2HZS - chains A and B of the 3 polymer chains in the assembly; structure by X-ray diffraction, 2.70 A resolution.

== Chain A ==
Molecule: RNA polymerase II mediator complex subunit 20
Source organism: Saccharomyces cerevisiae
Reference sequence: P34162 (MED20_YEAST); numbering as in UniProt (aligned over 2-210)
Chain sequence (209 residues; row label = number of the first residue in the row):
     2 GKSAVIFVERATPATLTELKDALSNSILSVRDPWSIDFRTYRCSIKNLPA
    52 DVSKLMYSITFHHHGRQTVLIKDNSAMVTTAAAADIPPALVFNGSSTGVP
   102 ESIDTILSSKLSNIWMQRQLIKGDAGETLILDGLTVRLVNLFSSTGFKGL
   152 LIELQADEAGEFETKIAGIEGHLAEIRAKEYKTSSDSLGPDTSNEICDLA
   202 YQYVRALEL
Not modelled in the structure: 190-194, 210
Curated features (UniProtKB/Swiss-Prot):
  - mutagenesis: P14 (P14H: In SRB2-1; suppresses the phenotypic defects of an RNA polymerase II CTD truncation)
Reported in the primary citation:
  - mutagenesis - P14H: increased growth in response to only ten CTD repeats (citing earlier work)

== Chain B ==
Molecule: RNA polymerase II mediator complex subunit 18
Source organism: Saccharomyces cerevisiae
Reference sequence: P32585 (MED18_YEAST); residue numbers follow UniProt; this construct covers 2-307
Chain sequence (306 residues; numbered 2 to 307; the number before each row is that of its first residue):
     2 VQQLSLFGSIGDDGYDLLISTLTTISGNPPLLYNSLCTVWKPNPSYDVEN
    52 VNSRNQLVEPNRIKLSKEVPFSYLIDETMMDKPLNFRILKSFTNDKIPLN
   102 YAMTRNILHNTVPQVTNFNSTNEDQNNSKHTEDTVNESRNSDDIIDVDMD
   152 ASPAPSNESCSPWSLQISDIPAAGNNRSVSMQTIAETIILSSAGKNSSVS
   202 SLMNGLGYVFEFQYLTIGVKFFMKHGLILELQKIWQIEEAGNSQITSGGF
   252 LLKAYINVSRGTDIDRINYTETVLMNLKKELQGYIELSVPDRQSMDSRVA
   302 HGNILI
Not modelled in the structure: 91-158, 261-263
Construct notes: engineered mutation V274 (Ala in P32585)
Curated features (UniProtKB/Swiss-Prot):
  - mutagenesis: T22 (T22I: In SRB5-1; suppresses the phenotypic defects of an RNA polymerase II CTD truncation)
Reported in the primary citation:
  - mutagenesis - T22I: increased growth (citing earlier work)

== How chain A and chain B interact ==
Pairs across the interface (79):
  S45(A) - V49(B)
  I46(A) - Y47(B)  hydrophobic
  I46(A) - V49(B)  hydrophobic
  K47(A) - D48(B)
  K47(A) - E50(B)  salt bridge
  N48(A) - S46(B)
  N48(A) - Y47(B)
  N48(A) - D48(B)  hydrogen bond (side chain-backbone)
  P50(A) - Y47(B)
  K73(A) - G206(B)
  D74(A) - K196(B)  hydrogen bond (backbone-side chain)
  N75(A) - G195(B)
  N75(A) - K196(B)  hydrogen bond (backbone-backbone)
  S76(A) - A194(B)
  S76(A) - G195(B)
  S76(A) - K196(B)  hydrogen bond (side chain-backbone)
  S76(A) - N197(B)  hydrogen bond (side chain-backbone)
  A77(A) - S193(B)
  A77(A) - A194(B)  hydrogen bond (backbone-backbone)
  M78(A) - I190(B)  hydrophobic
  M78(A) - S192(B)
  M78(A) - L203(B)  hydrophobic
  V79(A) - I189(B)
  V79(A) - I190(B)
  V79(A) - L191(B)  hydrogen bond (backbone-backbone)
  V79(A) - S192(B)  hydrogen bond (backbone-backbone)
  T80(A) - T188(B)
  T80(A) - I189(B)
  T81(A) - T188(B)
  T81(A) - I189(B)  hydrogen bond (backbone-backbone)
  T81(A) - L191(B)
  A90(A) - E69(B)
  L91(A) - K68(B)
  L91(A) - E69(B)
  F93(A) - L32(B)  hydrophobic
  F93(A) - L33(B)
  F93(A) - Y34(B)  hydrophobic
  F93(A) - K221(B)  hydrogen bond (backbone-side chain)
  N94(A) - Y34(B)
  N94(A) - N35(B)  hydrogen bond (side chain-backbone)
  N94(A) - S36(B)
  N94(A) - K68(B)
  N94(A) - E69(B)
  S96(A) - S36(B)
  S96(A) - S67(B)  hydrogen bond
  S96(A) - K68(B)  hydrogen bond (side chain-backbone)
  S96(A) - E69(B)
  S96(A) - S165(B)  hydrogen bond (backbone-side chain)
  S96(A) - Q167(B)  hydrogen bond (backbone-side chain)
  S97(A) - S165(B)
  S97(A) - E187(B)  hydrogen bond
  S97(A) - I189(B)
  T98(A) - E187(B)  hydrogen bond
  T98(A) - N258(B)
  V100(A) - V2(B)  hydrophobic
  V100(A) - S260(B)
  P101(A) - E187(B)
  E102(A) - A186(B)
  E102(A) - E187(B)  hydrogen bond (backbone-backbone)
  E102(A) - T188(B)  hydrogen bond (backbone-side chain)
  I104(A) - T188(B)
  I107(A) - I168(B)  hydrophobic
  I107(A) - E187(B)
  I107(A) - T188(B)
  K111(A) - I168(B)
  K111(A) - D170(B)  salt bridge
  L112(A) - Y209(B)
  S113(A) - N53(B)  hydrogen bond
  S113(A) - V59(B)
  N114(A) - V49(B)
  N114(A) - E50(B)  hydrogen bond (side chain-backbone)
  N114(A) - V52(B)
  N114(A) - V59(B)
  I115(A) - L207(B)
  W116(A) - G206(B)
  W116(A) - L207(B)  hydrogen bond (side chain-backbone)
  M117(A) - S54(B)
  N195(A) - S192(B)  hydrogen bond
  C198(A) - A194(B)  hydrophobic
Other interface residues (no listed pair), chain A (45 interface residues in all): M57, Q68, D86, I87, P88, V92, G95, G99, S103, L189
Other interface residues (no listed pair), chain B (49 interface residues in all): N51, I64, P163, W164, L166, I185, F223, E231

== Summary ==
45 residues of chain A face 49 of chain B across their interface, with 23 hydrogen bonds and 2 salt bridges.
Polar pairs include K47(A)-E50(B), K111(A)-D170(B) and N48(A)-D48(B). From the paper: P14H of chain A
increases growth in response to only ten CTD repeats; T22I of chain B increases growth.
Here chain A is RNA polymerase II mediator complex subunit 20 and chain B is RNA polymerase II mediator
complex subunit 18, both from Saccharomyces cerevisiae. Entry 2HZS (Structure of the Mediator head submodule
Med8C/18/20) was determined by X-ray diffraction together with 2HZM from the same study.
